3RO3 - chains A and B; structure by X-ray diffraction, 1.10 A resolution.

Chain A:
Name: G-protein-signaling modulator 2
Organism: Mus musculus
UniProt: Q8VDU0 (GPSM2_MOUSE); residues 191-350 here correspond to UniProt positions 198-357 (UniProt number = residue number + 7)
Amino-acid sequence (164 residues; each row starts with the number of its first residue):
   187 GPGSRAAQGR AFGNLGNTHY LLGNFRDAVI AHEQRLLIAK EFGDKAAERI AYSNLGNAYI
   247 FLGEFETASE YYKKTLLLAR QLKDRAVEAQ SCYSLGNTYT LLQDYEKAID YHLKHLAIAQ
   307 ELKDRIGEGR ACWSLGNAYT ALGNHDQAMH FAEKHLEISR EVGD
Unresolved in the structure: 187-189, 349-350
Construct notes: expression tag (187-190); engineered mutation Ile236 (Arg243 in Q8VDU0)

Chain B:
Name: peptide of Protein inscuteable homolog
UniProt: Q3HNM7 (INSC_MOUSE); residues 61-82 here correspond to UniProt positions 66-87 (UniProt number = residue number + 5)
Amino-acid sequence (22 residues; row label = number of the first residue in the row):
    61 RLHFMQVDSV QRWMEDLKLM TE
Unresolved in the structure: 61-65

Interface between chain A and chain B:
Residue-residue contacts (41; chain A residue first):
  Asn203(A) - Thr81(B)
  Asn203(A) - Glu82(B)  hydrogen bond (side chain-backbone)
  Tyr206(A) - Leu77(B)  hydrogen bond (side chain-backbone)
  Tyr206(A) - Lys78(B)
  Tyr206(A) - Met80(B)
  Tyr206(A) - Thr81(B)
  Leu207(A) - Lys78(B)
  Leu207(A) - Leu79(B)
  Leu207(A) - Thr81(B)
  Arg235(A) - Glu82(B)  salt bridge
  Ile236(A) - Glu82(B)
  Ser239(A) - Glu82(B)  hydrogen bond
  Asn240(A) - Thr81(B)
  Asn240(A) - Glu82(B)
  Asn243(A) - Leu77(B)
  Asn243(A) - Met80(B)
  Ile246(A) - Trp73(B)  hydrophobic
  Phe247(A) - Met74(B)
  Phe247(A) - Leu77(B)  hydrophobic
  Phe247(A) - Lys78(B)
  Tyr258(A) - Leu77(B)
  Gln276(A) - Met80(B)
  Gln276(A) - Glu82(B)  hydrogen bond
  Tyr279(A) - Trp73(B)
  Ser280(A) - Trp73(B)  hydrogen bond
  Asn283(A) - Ser69(B)
  Asn283(A) - Val70(B)
  Asn283(A) - Trp73(B)
  Thr284(A) - Trp73(B)
  Thr286(A) - Val70(B)
  Leu287(A) - Val70(B)  hydrophobic
  Arg316(A) - Arg72(B)
  Arg316(A) - Trp73(B)
  Arg316(A) - Asp76(B)  salt bridge
  Trp319(A) - Asp68(B)  hydrogen bond
  Trp319(A) - Ser69(B)
  Trp319(A) - Arg72(B)
  Ser320(A) - Ser69(B)
  Asn323(A) - Val67(B)
  Asn323(A) - Asp68(B)  hydrogen bond
  Asn323(A) - Ser69(B)  hydrogen bond
Also at the interface, not in a pair above, chain A (23 interface residues in all): Phe211
Interface features reported in the paper:
  - interface residues, chain A: Arg235(A), Ile246(A), Phe247(A), Asn283(A), Thr286(A), Leu287(A)
  - hot spots on chain A (mutagenesis) - F247E, N283E: abolished binding to peptide of Protein inscuteable homolog (chain B)
  - hot spots on chain A (mutagenesis) - Y206E, S280A, W319A: decreased binding to peptide of Protein inscuteable homolog (chain B)

Overview:
Chain A and chain B form an interface of 23 and 14 residues respectively; the contacts include 8 hydrogen
bonds and 2 salt bridges. Polar pairs include Arg235(A)-Glu82(B), Arg316(A)-Asp76(B) and Asn203(A)-Glu82(B).
The paper reports that Y206E, S280A and W319A of chain A reduce binding to peptide of Protein inscuteable
homolog (chain B); interface residues Arg235(A), Ile246(A) and Phe247(A) among others; 5 substitutions were
tested in all.
Chain A is G-protein-signaling modulator 2 (Mus musculus) and chain B is peptide of Protein inscuteable
homolog; the structure, crystal structure of LGN/mInscuteable complex, was determined by X-ray diffraction
together with 3RO2 from the same study.
